PDB entry 8Q2A | X-ray diffraction, 2.20 A resolution | chains B and C of the 3 polymer chains in the assembly

Chain B (and C):
Name: Putative lipoprotein
Source organism: Teredinibacter turnerae
Notes: chain C of this document is another copy of the same molecule, construct and numbering; everything in this record applies to it too
UniProtKB: C5BNC6 (C5BNC6_TERTT); residues 1-237 here correspond to UniProt positions 342-578 (UniProt number = residue number + 341)
Sequence (245 residues; each row starts with the number of its first residue):
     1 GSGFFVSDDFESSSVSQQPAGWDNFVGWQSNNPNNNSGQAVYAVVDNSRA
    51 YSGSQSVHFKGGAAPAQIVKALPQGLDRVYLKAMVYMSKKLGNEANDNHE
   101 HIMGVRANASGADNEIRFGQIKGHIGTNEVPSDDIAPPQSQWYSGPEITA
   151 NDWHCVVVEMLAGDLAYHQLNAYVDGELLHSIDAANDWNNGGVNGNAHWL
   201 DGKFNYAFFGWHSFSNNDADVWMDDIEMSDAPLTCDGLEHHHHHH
Not modelled in the structure: 1, 236-245 (chain C: 1-2, 163-164, 236-245)
Disulfides: Cys155-Cys235
Sequence notes: conflict Gln55 (Lys396 in C5BNC6), Ile125 (Val466 in C5BNC6); expression tag (238-245)
Bound ions: Ca2+: Asp9, Glu11, Ser52, Gln55, Asp224

Chain B / chain C interface:
Residue-residue contacts (4):
  Tyr51(B) with Ala184(C); Asn186(C), hydrogen bond (backbone-side chain)
  Asp152(B) with Gln169(C), hydrogen bond
  Trp153(B) with Asp183(C)
Interface residues without a listed pair, chain B (5 interface residues in all): Ser52, Ser54
Interface residues without a listed pair, chain C (5 interface residues in all): Ser140

Summary:
The chain B/chain C interface involves 5 residues from each chain; the contacts include 2 hydrogen bonds.
Polar contacts include Tyr51(B)-Asn186(C) and Asp152(B)-Gln169(C). Asp9(B), Glu11(B), Ser52(B), Gln55(B) and
Asp224(B) form the Ca2+ site.
Chain B and chain C are both Putative lipoprotein (Teredinibacter turnerae); the structure, TtX122B - A domain
of unknown function from the Teredinibacter turnerae protein TERTU_2913, was determined by X-ray diffraction,
deposited together with 8Q1V, 8Q1W, 8Q28 and 8Q29.
